PDB entry 3C2L | X-ray diffraction, 2.60 A resolution | chains T and A of the 4 polymer chains in the assembly

Chain T:
Molecule: 16-nt DNA strand
Sequence (16 nucleotides; row label = number of the first residue in the row):
     1 CCGACCGCGC ATCAGC

Chain A:
Name: DNA polymerase beta
Organism: Homo sapiens
Notes: EC 2.7.7.7, 4.2.99.-
UniProtKB: P06746 (DPOLB_HUMAN); residue numbers follow UniProt; this construct covers 1-335
Sequence (335 residues; row label = number of the first residue in the row):
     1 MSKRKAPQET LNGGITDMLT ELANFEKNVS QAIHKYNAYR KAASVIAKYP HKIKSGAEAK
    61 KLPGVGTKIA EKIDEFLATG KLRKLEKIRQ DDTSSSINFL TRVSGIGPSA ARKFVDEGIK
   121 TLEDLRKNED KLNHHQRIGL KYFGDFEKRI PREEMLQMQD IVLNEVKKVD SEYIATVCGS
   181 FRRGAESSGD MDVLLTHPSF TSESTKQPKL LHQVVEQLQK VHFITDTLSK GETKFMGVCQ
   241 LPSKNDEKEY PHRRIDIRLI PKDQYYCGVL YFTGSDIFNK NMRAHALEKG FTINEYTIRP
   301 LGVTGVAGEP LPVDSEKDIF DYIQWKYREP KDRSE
Not modelled in the structure: 1-9
Ion coordination: Na+ site 1: Lys60, Leu62 (shared with 1 residue of chain D); Na+ site 2: Thr101, Val103, Ile106 (shared with 1 residue of chain P); Mn2+ site 1: Asp190, Asp192 (together with F2A); Mn2+ site 2: Asp190, Asp192, Asp256 (together with F2A)
Ligand contacts: F2A (2'-deoxy-5'-O-[(S)-hydroxy{[(S)-hydroxy(phosphonooxy)phosphoryl]methyl}phosphoryl]adenosine): Arg149, Gly179, Ser180, Arg183, Ser188, Gly189, Asp190, Asp192, Asp256, Tyr271, Phe272, Thr273, Gly274, Ser275, Asp276, Asn279, Lys280, Arg283
What the authors report for this chain:
  - binding site for F2A: Tyr271, Asn279
  - conformationally variable residues (side-chain flip): Arg258

How chain T and chain A interact:
Pairs across the interface (14):
  DC5(T) with His34(A), stacking on the base
  DC6(T) with Arg283(A), salt bridge to the phosphate
  DG9(T) with Thr233(A), phosphate contact; Lys234(A), phosphate contact
  DC10(T) with Ser229(A), phosphate contact; Lys230(A), hydrogen bond to the phosphate; Gly231(A), phosphate contact; Glu232(A), hydrogen bond to the phosphate; Thr233(A), hydrogen bond to the phosphate; Lys234(A), hydrogen bond to the phosphate
  DA11(T) with Ser229(A), phosphate contact; Lys230(A), hydrogen bond to the phosphate
  DT12(T) with Asn133(A), sugar contact; His134(A), phosphate contact
Interface residues without a listed pair, chain A (13 interface residues in all): Leu228, Tyr271, Lys280

In short:
The interface between chain T and chain A involves 6 residues on one side and 13 on the other, with 5 hydrogen
bonds, 1 salt bridge and 1 aromatic stacking contact. Polar contacts include DC10(T)-Lys230(A),
DC10(T)-Glu232(A) and DC10(T)-Thr233(A). From the paper: a binding site for F2A at Tyr271(A) and Asn279(A);
conformational variability at Arg258(A).
Chain T is a 16-nt DNA strand and chain A is DNA polymerase beta (Homo sapiens); the structure, Ternary
complex of DNA POLYMERASE BETA with a C:DAPCPP mismatch in the active site, was determined by X-ray
diffraction together with 3C2K and 3C2M from the same study.
